6DN6 - chains A and B; structure by X-ray diffraction, 1.59 A resolution.

[Chain A]
Name: SPRY domain-containing SOCS box protein 2
Organism: Homo sapiens
Reference sequence: Q99619 (SPSB2_HUMAN), isoform Q99619-2; numbering as in UniProt (aligned over 26-219)
Chain sequence (217 residues; numbered 3 to 219; the number before each row is that of its first residue):
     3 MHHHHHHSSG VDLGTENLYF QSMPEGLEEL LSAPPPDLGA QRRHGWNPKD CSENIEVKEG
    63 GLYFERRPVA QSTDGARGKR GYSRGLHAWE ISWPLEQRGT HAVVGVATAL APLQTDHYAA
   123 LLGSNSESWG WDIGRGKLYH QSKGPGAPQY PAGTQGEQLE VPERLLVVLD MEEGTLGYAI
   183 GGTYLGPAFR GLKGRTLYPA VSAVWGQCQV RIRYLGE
Unresolved in the structure: 3-17, 154-161
Construct notes: initiating methionine (3); expression tag (4-25)
Curated features (UniProtKB/Swiss-Prot):
  - mutagenesis: Gln116 to His119 (Enhances interaction with PAWR)

[Chain B]
Name: INNN(ABU) cyclic peptide inhibitor
Chain sequence (5 residues; numbered 1 to 5; the number before each row is that of its first residue):
     1 INNNX
Covalently attached groups: covalent link Ile1-ABU_5
Modified residues: ABU (gamma-amino-butanoic acid) at position 5

[How chain A and chain B interact]
Pairs across the interface (17):
  Arg68(A) - Asn4(B)  hydrogen bond
  Pro70(A) - Asn3(B)
  Pro70(A) - Asn4(B)
  Val71(A) - Asn4(B)  hydrogen bond (backbone-side chain)
  Ala72(A) - Asn4(B)
  Gly101(A) - Asn2(B)
  Thr102(A) - Asn2(B)  hydrogen bond
  Tyr120(A) - Ile1(B)
  Tyr120(A) - Asn2(B)
  Tyr120(A) - Asn4(B)  hydrogen bond
  Val206(A) - Asn2(B)
  Val206(A) - Asn4(B)  hydrogen bond (backbone-side chain)
  Trp207(A) - Asn2(B)
  Trp207(A) - Asn3(B)
  Gly208(A) - Asn2(B)  hydrogen bond (backbone-backbone)
  Gly208(A) - Asn3(B)  hydrogen bond (backbone-side chain)
  Gly208(A) - Asn4(B)  hydrogen bond (backbone-side chain)
Also at the interface, not in a pair above, chain A (12 interface residues in all): Arg69, Gln209

[In short]
12 residues of chain A and 4 residues of chain B are in contact; the contacts include 8 hydrogen bonds. Among
the polar pairs are Arg68(A)-Asn4(B), Val71(A)-Asn4(B) and Thr102(A)-Asn2(B). UniProt lists 4 mutagenesis
sites on chain A.
Here chain A is SPRY domain-containing SOCS box protein 2 (Homo sapiens) and chain B is INNN(ABU) cyclic
peptide inhibitor. Entry 6DN6 (SPRY domain-containing SOCS box protein 2 complexed with INNN(ABU) cyclic
peptide inhibitor) was determined by X-ray diffraction, deposited together with 6DN5, 6DN7 and 6DN8.
